Entry 6CMW (X-ray diffraction, 3.15 A resolution); this record covers chain A.

[Chain A]
Protein: Phosphatidylinositol-4-phosphate 5-kinase, type I, alpha
Source organism: Danio rerio
Notes: engineered mutation(s): C-terminal fusion to HHHHHH
UniProt: Q503I3 (Q503I3_DANRE); residue numbers follow UniProt; this construct covers 49-431
Chain sequence (394 residues; row label = number of the first residue in the row):
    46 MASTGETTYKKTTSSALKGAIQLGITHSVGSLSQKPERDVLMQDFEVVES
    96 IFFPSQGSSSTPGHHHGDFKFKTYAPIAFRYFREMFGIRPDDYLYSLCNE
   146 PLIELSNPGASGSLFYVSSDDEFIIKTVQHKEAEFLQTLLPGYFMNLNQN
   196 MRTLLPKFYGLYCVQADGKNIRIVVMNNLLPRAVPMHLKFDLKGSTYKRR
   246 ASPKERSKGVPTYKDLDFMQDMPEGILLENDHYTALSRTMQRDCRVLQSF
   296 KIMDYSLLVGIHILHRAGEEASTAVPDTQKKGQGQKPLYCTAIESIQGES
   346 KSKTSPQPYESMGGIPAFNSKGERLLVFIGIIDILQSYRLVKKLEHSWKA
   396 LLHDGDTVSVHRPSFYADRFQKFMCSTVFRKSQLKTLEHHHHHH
Not modelled in the structure: 46-56, 311-356, 385-401, 427-439
Construct notes: initiating methionine (46); expression tag (47-48, 432-439)
Bound ions: Ca2+ site 1: Asp378 (together with ATP)
Ligand contacts: ATP (adenosine-5'-triphosphate): Pro153, Gly154, Ala155, Ser156, Ser158, Phe160, Ile169, Lys171, Met221, Asn222, Asn223, Leu224, Leu225, Asp236, Lys238, Thr257, Leu303, Ile377, Asp378

[In short]
Chain A binds ATP.
Chain A is Phosphatidylinositol-4-phosphate 5-kinase, type I, alpha (Danio rerio); the structure, Crystal
structure of zebrafish Phosphatidylinositol-4-phosphate 5- kinase alpha isoform with bound ATP/Ca2+, was
determined by X-ray diffraction, deposited together with 6CN2 and 6CN3.
